PDB entry 6YRN | X-ray diffraction, 2.43 A resolution | chains D and F of the 4 polymer chains in the assembly

Chain D (and F):
Protein: Centriole protein
From: Chlamydomonas reinhardtii
Notes: chain F of this document is another copy of the same molecule, construct and numbering; everything in this record applies to it too
Reference sequence: A9CQL4 (A9CQL4_CHLRE); residues 1-114 here correspond to UniProt positions 277-390 (UniProt number = residue number + 276)
Chain sequence (116 residues; row label = number of the first residue in the row; numbers below 1 keep their minus sign (Gly-1 is residue -1)):
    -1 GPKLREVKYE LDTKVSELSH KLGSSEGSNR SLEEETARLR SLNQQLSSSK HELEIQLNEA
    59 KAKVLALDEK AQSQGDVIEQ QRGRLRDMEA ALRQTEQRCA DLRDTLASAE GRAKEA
Disordered / not traced: -1 to 2, 114 (chain F: -1 to 8)
Differences from the reference sequence: expression tag (-1 to 0)
From the paper describing this entry:
  - self-association interface (contacts with another copy of this molecule): Ser14, Arg38

Interface between chain D and chain F:
Residue-residue contacts (8; chain D residue first):
  Lys59(D) - Asn56(F)
  Ala60(D) - Leu63(F)
  Leu63(D) - Ala60(F)  hydrophobic
  Leu63(D) - Leu63(F)  hydrophobic
  Glu67(D) - Ala64(F)
  Glu67(D) - Glu67(F)
  Lys68(D) - Glu67(F)
  Ser71(D) - Glu67(F)  hydrogen bond
Also at the interface, not in a pair above, chain D (8 interface residues in all): Asn56, Ala64
Also at the interface, not in a pair above, chain F (7 interface residues in all): Lys59, Ser71

In short:
Chain D and chain F form an interface of 8 and 7 residues respectively; the contacts include 1 hydrogen bond.
Its one hydrogen-bonded contact is Ser71(D)-Glu67(F). From the paper: a self-association interface involving
Ser14(D) and Arg38(D).
Chain D and chain F are both Centriole protein (Chlamydomonas reinhardtii); the structure, Structure of the
Chlamydomonas reinhardtii SAS-6 coiled-coil domain, P2 crystal form, was determined by X-ray diffraction
together with 6Z26, 6YRL and 6YS4 from the same study.
